Entry 8YWA (electron microscopy, 3.14 A resolution); this record covers chains X and x of the 8 polymer chains in the assembly.

[Chain X]
Name: Immunoglobulin heavy constant epsilon
Source organism: Homo sapiens
Amino-acid sequence (577 residues; each row starts with the number of its first residue; numbers below 1 keep their minus sign (Met-23 is residue -23)):
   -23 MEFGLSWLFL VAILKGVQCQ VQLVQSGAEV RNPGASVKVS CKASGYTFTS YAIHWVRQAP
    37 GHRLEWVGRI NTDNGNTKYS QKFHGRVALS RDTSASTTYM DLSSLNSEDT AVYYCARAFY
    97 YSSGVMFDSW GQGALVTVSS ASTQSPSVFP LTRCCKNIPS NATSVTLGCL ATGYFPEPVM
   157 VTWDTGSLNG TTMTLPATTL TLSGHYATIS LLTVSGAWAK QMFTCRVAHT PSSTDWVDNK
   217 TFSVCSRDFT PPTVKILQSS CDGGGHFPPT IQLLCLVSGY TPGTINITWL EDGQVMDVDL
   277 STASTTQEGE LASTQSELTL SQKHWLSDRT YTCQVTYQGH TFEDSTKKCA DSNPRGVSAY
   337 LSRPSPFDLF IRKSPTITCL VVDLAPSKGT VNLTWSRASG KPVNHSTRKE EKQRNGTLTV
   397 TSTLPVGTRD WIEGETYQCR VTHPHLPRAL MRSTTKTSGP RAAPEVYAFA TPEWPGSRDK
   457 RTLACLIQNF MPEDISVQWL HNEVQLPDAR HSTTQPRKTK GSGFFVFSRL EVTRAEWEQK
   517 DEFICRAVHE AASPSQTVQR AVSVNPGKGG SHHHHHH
Disordered / not traced: -23 to 116, 543-553
Disulfides: Cys251-Cys309, Cys355-Cys415, Cys461-Cys521
Residues lining bound ligands: N-acetylglucosamine (NAG; 2-acetamido-2-deoxy-beta-D-glucopyranose): Val358, Asp359, Asn391, Thr393

[Chain x]
Name: Immunoglobulin kappa constant
Source organism: Homo sapiens
Amino-acid sequence (261 residues; each row starts with the number of its first residue; numbers below 1 keep their minus sign (Met-43 is residue -43)):
   -43 MDMRVPAQLL GLLLLWLSGA RCGGSMDYKD DDDKGSPGDE VDAGQSALTQ PPSVSGAPGQ
    17 RVSISCTGGS SNFGAGYDVH WYQQLPATAP KLLIYGNNNR PSGVPDRFSG SKSGTSASLA
    77 ITGLQAEDEG DYFCQSFDTS LSGWIFGGGT KLTVLGQPKA APSVTLFPPS SEELQANKAT
   137 LVCLISDFYP GAVTVAWKAD SSPVKAGVET TTPSKQSNNK YAASSYLSLT PEQWKSHRSY
   197 SCQVTHEGST VEKTVAPTEC S
Disordered / not traced: -43 to 110, 215-217

[Chain X / chain x interface]
Contacting residue pairs - 12 pairs, chain X then chain x:
  Phe125(X) with Glu129(x)
  Pro126(X) with Ser126(x), hydrogen bond (backbone-backbone)
  Leu127(X) with Phe123(x); Pro124(x)
  Leu171(X) with Ala179(x); Ser180(x)
  Pro172(X) with Thr167(x); Thr168(x)
  Thr174(X) with Glu165(x); Thr166(x)
  Thr175(X) with Glu165(x)
  Ile185(X) with Val138(x), hydrophobic
Other interface residues (no listed pair), chain X (11 interface residues in all): Thr128, Ala173, Thr177
Other interface residues (no listed pair), chain x (14 interface residues in all): Glu128, Gly163, Val164

[In short]
11 residues of chain X face 14 of chain x across their interface; the contacts include 1 hydrogen bond. Its
one hydrogen bond, Pro126(X)-Ser126(x), is backbone to backbone. Bound to chain X: N-acetylglucosamine.
Chain X is Immunoglobulin heavy constant epsilon and chain x is Immunoglobulin kappa constant, both from Homo
sapiens; the structure, The structure of IgE receptor binding to IgE, was determined by electron microscopy,
deposited together with 8YVU.
